7KJK - chains E3 and F3 of the 42 polymer chains in the assembly; structure by electron microscopy, 3.60 A resolution.

[Chain E3 (and F3)]
Name: Collar spike protein
From: Vibrio phage XM1
Notes: chain F3 of this document is another copy of the same molecule, construct and numbering; everything in this record applies to it too
Chain sequence (839 residues; numbered 1 to 839; the number before each row is that of its first residue):
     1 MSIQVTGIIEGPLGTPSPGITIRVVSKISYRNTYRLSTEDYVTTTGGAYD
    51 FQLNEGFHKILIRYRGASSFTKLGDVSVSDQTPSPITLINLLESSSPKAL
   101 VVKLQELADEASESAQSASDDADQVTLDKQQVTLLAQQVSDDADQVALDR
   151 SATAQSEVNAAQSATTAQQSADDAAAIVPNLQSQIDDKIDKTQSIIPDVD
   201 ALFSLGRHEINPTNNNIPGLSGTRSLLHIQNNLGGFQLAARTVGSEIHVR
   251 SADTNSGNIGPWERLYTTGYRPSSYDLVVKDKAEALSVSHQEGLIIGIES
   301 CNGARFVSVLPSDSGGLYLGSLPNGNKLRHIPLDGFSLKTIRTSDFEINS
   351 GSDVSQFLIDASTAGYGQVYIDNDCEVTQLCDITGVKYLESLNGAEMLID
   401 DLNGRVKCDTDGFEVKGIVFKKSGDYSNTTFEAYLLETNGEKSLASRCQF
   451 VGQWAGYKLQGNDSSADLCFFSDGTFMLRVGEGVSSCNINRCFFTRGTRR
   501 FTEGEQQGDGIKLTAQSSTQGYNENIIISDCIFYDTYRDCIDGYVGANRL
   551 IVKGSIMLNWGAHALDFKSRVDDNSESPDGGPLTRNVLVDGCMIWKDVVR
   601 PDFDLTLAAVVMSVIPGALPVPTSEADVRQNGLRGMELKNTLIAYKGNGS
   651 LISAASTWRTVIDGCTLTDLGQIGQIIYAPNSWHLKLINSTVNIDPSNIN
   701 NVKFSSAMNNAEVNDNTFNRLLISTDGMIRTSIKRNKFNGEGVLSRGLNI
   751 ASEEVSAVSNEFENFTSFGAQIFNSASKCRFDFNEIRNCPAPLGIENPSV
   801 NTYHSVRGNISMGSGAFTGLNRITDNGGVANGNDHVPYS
Not modelled in the structure: 127-839

[How chain E3 and chain F3 interact]
Residue-residue contacts (31; chain E3 residue first):
  Tyr-30(E3) with Glu-10(F3), hydrogen bond
  Phe-57(E3) with Glu-10(F3); Gly-11(F3); Pro-12(F3)
  Asp-75(E3) with Glu-93(F3)
  Ser-77(E3) with Ile-89(F3); Asn-90(F3)
  Ser-79(E3) with Glu-10(F3)
  Ser-94(E3) with Asn-90(F3), hydrogen bond (backbone-side chain)
  Ser-95(E3) with Asn-90(F3), hydrogen bond; Glu-93(F3)
  Ser-96(E3) with Glu-93(F3); Ser-94(F3)
  Pro-97(E3) with Glu-93(F3)
  Lys-98(E3) with Gln-81(F3)
  Lys-103(E3) with Gln-81(F3), hydrogen bond
  Leu-104(E3) with Val-102(F3), hydrophobic
  Glu-106(E3) with Gln-81(F3)
  Leu-107(E3) with Val-102(F3), hydrophobic; Lys-103(F3); Glu-106(F3)
  Glu-110(E3) with Glu-106(F3)
  Ser-114(E3) with Ala-108(F3); Asp-109(F3); Ser-112(F3), hydrogen bond (backbone-side chain)
  Ser-117(E3) with Ser-112(F3), hydrogen bond
  Ala-118(E3) with Ser-112(F3), hydrogen bond (backbone-side chain)
  Asp-121(E3) with Gln-116(F3)
  Gln-124(E3) with Asp-123(F3)
  Val-125(E3) with Ser-119(F3); Asp-123(F3)
Interface residues without a listed pair, chain E3 (22 interface residues in all): Ala-111
Interface residues without a listed pair, chain F3 (19 interface residues in all): Ile-86, Ala-115

[Overview]
Chain E3 and chain F3 form an interface of 22 and 19 residues respectively; the contacts include 7 hydrogen
bonds. Polar contacts include Tyr-30(E3)/Glu-10(F3), Ser-94(E3)/Asn-90(F3) and Ser-95(E3)/Asn-90(F3).
Both chains are Collar spike protein (Vibrio phage XM1). Entry 7KJK (The Neck region of Phage XM1 (6-fold
symmetry)) was determined by electron microscopy (same publication as 7KMX, 7KLN and 7KH1).
